2FSN - chain A; structure by X-ray diffraction, 2.90 A resolution.

[Chain A]
Molecule: hypothetical protein Ta0583
Source organism: Thermoplasma acidophilum
UniProtKB: Q9HKL4 (Q9HKL4_THEAC); residues 1-326 here = UniProt positions 1-326
Chain sequence (346 residues; row label = number of the first residue in the row; numbers below 1 keep their minus sign (Mse-19 is residue -19)):
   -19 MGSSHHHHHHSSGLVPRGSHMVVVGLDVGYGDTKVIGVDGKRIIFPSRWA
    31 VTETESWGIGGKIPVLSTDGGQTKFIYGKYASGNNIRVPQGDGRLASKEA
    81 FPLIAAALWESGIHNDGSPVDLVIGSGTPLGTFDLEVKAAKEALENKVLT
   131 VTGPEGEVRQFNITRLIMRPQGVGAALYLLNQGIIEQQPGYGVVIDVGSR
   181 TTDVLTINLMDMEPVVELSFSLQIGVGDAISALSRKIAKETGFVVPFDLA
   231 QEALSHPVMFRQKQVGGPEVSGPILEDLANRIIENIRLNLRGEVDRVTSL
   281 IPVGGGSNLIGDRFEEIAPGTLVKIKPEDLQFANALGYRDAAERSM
Disordered / not traced: -19 to 0, 33-42, 95-99, 326
Sequence notes: expression tag (-19 to 0); modified residue (1, 148, 190, 192, 239, 326)
Modified / non-standard residues: Mse-19, Mse326 (selenomethionine); Mse1, Mse148, Mse190, Mse192, Mse239 (selenomethionine; parent Met)
Residues lining bound ligands: ADP (adenosine-5'-diphosphate): Gly9, Tyr10, Gly11, Asp12, Lys14, Val177, Gly178, Ser179, Arg180, Val206, Gln231, Ser235, Gly284, Gly285, Gly286, Asn288, Leu289, Gln311
UniProt features mapped onto this chain:
  - binding site (ATP): Tyr10 to Lys14, Ser179, Gln231, Gly285 to Asn288, Gln311

[Summary]
Chain A binds ADP. UniProt lists 12 ATP-binding residues.
Chain A is hypothetical protein Ta0583 (Thermoplasma acidophilum); the structure, Crystal structure of Ta0583,
an archaeal actin homolog, complex with ADP, was determined by X-ray diffraction (same publication as 2FSJ and
2FSK).
